PDB entry 4QKM | X-ray diffraction, 1.44 A resolution | chain A

Chain A:
Molecule: influenza M2 monomer
Reference sequence: W8PGZ1 (W8PGZ1_9INFA); residue numbers follow UniProt; this construct covers 22-46
Amino-acid sequence (27 residues; row label = number of the first residue in the row):
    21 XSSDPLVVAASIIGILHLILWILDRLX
Modified / non-standard residues: ACE (acetyl group) at position 21; NH2 (amino group) at position 47
Sequence notes: acetylation (21); amidation (47)
Metal / ion sites: Ca2+ site 1 near Ser22 (its only coordinating residue here); Ca2+ site 2 near Asp24 (its only coordinating residue here)
What the authors report for this chain:
  - catalytic residues: His37 (proposed by the authors, not directly observed)

Overview:
From the paper: the catalytic residue His37.
Chain A is influenza M2 monomer; the structure, Influenza A M2 wild type TM domain at low pH in the lipidic
cubic phase under ..., was determined by X-ray diffraction (same publication as 4QK7, 4QKC and 4QKL).
